PDB entry 8H4H | X-ray diffraction, 2.30 A resolution | chains N and A

Chain N (and A):
Protein: Rhodanese domain-containing protein
Organism: Pyrenophora teres f. teres 0-1
Notes: chain A of this document is another copy of the same molecule, construct and numbering; everything in this record applies to it too
UniProt: E3RT21 (E3RT21_PYRTT); numbering as in UniProt (aligned over 2-525)
Amino-acid sequence (531 residues; row label = number of the first residue in the row; numbers below 1 keep their minus sign (Met-5 is residue -5)):
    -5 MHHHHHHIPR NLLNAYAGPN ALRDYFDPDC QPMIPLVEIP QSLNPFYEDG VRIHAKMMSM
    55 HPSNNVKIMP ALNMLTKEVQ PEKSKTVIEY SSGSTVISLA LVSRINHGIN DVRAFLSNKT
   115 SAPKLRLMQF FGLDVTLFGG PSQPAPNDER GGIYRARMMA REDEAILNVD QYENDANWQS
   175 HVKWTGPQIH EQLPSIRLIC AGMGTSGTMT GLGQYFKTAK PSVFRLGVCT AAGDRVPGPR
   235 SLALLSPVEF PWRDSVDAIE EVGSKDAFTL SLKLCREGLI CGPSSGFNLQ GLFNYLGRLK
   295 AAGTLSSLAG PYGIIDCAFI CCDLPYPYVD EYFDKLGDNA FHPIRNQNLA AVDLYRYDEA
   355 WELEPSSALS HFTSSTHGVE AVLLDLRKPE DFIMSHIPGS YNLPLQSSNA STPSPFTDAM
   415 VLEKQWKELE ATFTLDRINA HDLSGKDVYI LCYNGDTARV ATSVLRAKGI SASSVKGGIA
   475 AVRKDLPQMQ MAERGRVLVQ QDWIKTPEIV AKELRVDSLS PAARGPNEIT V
Unresolved in the structure: -5 to 1, 306-307, 488-525 (chain A: -5 to 3, 367-374, 487-525)
Differences from the reference sequence: initiating methionine (-5); expression tag (-4 to 1)
Modified / non-standard residues: Lys61 ((2S)-2-amino-6-[[3-hydroxy-2-methyl-5-(phosphonooxymethyl)pyridin-4-yl]methylideneamino]hexanoic acid; LLP)

Interface between chain N and chain A:
Chains N and A do not touch in the deposited assembly.

Overview:
Chain N and chain A make no direct contact in this assembly.
Both chains are Rhodanese domain-containing protein (Pyrenophora teres f. teres 0-1). Entry 8H4H (The apo
structure of Aspergillomarasmine A synthetase) was determined by X-ray diffraction.
